Entry 7U05 (electron microscopy, 3.70 A resolution); this record covers chains d and b of the 28 polymer chains in the assembly.

Chain d:
Protein: TRAPP-associated protein TCA17
From: Saccharomyces cerevisiae
UniProtKB: P32613 (TCA17_YEAST); numbering as in UniProt (aligned over 1-152)
Chain sequence (152 residues; row label = number of the first residue in the row):
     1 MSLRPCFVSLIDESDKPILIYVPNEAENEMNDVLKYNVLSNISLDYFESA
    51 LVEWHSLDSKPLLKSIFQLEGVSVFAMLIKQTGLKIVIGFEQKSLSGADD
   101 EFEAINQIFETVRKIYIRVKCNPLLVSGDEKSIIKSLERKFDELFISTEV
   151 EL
Disordered / not traced: 1-2, 25-28, 147-152

Chain b:
Protein: Trafficking protein particle complex II-specific subunit 130
From: Saccharomyces cerevisiae
UniProtKB: Q03660 (TR130_YEAST); residue numbers follow UniProt; this construct covers 1-1102
Chain sequence (1104 residues; row label = number of the first residue in the row):
     1 MDKEIYCGSVPVSYFDPFDLFESLRPEFQQILPLDNIHWKAFDGTVRTVN
    51 RLPIELIPEGRGEADKSNDEQPFIRFLIVNCISIDQYRAKVRPLVRQWLP
   101 NLESVSSSTGEKMIYKPIILLYANSEVVDSNLFKSVSLMEKFGKDFPHVQ
   151 TLEVRSVYRSPKERQEFWNQFSQKIKASVLSIFQKRLTHLQHSLANLQKG
   201 NNFEEQLLTREKLYELYVVFNILEDASLELQKIKKEILRRNMNMPDGKLQ
   251 VPFESSSKSDESLGSIIIEGTLDKFQLHKYFFIRRLRLLKLEDQTLTAFV
   301 GAFQLIKNFIESISIEYRKSVRLLEFKHYFITSMLSYFEFENVSNPLLCE
   351 IKAELLMLKRDNWVQGVMATSGYRLMDKNYPNSDVKYKFDLLKETFVDET
   401 VFQENFLTLTKEILSLFNKCEGKRQRIVDILSIEIGLLYYQGKKYEEAVS
   451 LFLSCYEYYTQTNWNSIGLKILQVFIDSLSHCPKLDVLQIDGESVSASAV
   501 LTNAFLNILKLCKDNDSKEIWWKKFMDLQMKNNIHLMYPLDGLFEVTLNS
   551 KVHLARANVSAIEVNLKSYGFPEDISTKTMRLSLKNMGGDVIVFGASDFL
   601 LKKGENKLILECRDIMYGEFSLLSFEIIVEGITFVKEFPENQDEFIVVPE
   651 IYCKESTKVLVKQAHNLNLGEYALELKSVQSDALESLQVEVEVQKNIGNM
   701 KNLPVSFSMDEIQARKRYNTPFENVRLEYYLLDQITAFDLIIKTSFTKKN
   751 DQGTFGETKKVRIQCYLQLSVSVEDIFKKDIFFFKFLLNSSVREEPVILY
   801 SSELSAPDTRNDYNIRGDYIATTPALITFDGNESFINCYEITANNNFDSK
   851 DIFNLKVRYNTLKEQLDCFITDAVLIEGDVEWFILFEKWKTFWELEILKK
   901 LKYDYDAFKENRIIRLLKTSIDLNKTKSKIRNLCIEKAVLDKILICLNKV
   951 SRGIAVCNTDMDEYVRNLVPKQLTVPVQLPGFEQFFHVQFEQMETSHDAL
  1001 HDTIATIGNSLSYTVIVENLSGQWGQDVIDDGGYIFEILSSNEWLIHGQK
  1051 RCAIKEKRKEFEVHLIPLKKGYLNFPRVEITNINGKSCRVDHSNAFESIL
  1101 IFAA
Disordered / not traced: 1-270, 341-344, 529-532, 697-698, 995-1003
Construct notes: expression tag (1103-1104)

Interface between chain d and chain b:
Contacting residue pairs (52):
  Asp15(d) - Arg426(b)  salt bridge
  Lys16(d) - Gln461(b)  hydrogen bond (side chain-backbone)
  Lys16(d) - Thr462(b)
  Lys16(d) - Asn463(b)
  Pro17(d) - Thr462(b)
  Pro17(d) - Asn463(b)
  Pro17(d) - Trp464(b)  hydrophobic
  Asn31(d) - Asp377(b)  hydrogen bond
  Leu34(d) - Ser466(b)
  Leu34(d) - Ile467(b)  hydrophobic
  Leu34(d) - Lys470(b)
  Asn37(d) - Trp464(b)
  Asn37(d) - Ser466(b)  hydrogen bond
  Asn37(d) - Ile467(b)
  Val38(d) - Ile467(b)  hydrophobic
  Ser40(d) - Trp464(b)
  Asn41(d) - Ile430(b)
  Asn41(d) - Tyr459(b)
  Asn41(d) - Trp464(b)
  Ile42(d) - Ile427(b)  hydrophobic
  Leu44(d) - Arg426(b)
  Leu44(d) - Trp464(b)  hydrophobic
  Asp45(d) - Arg424(b)  salt bridge
  Asp45(d) - Arg426(b)
  Tyr46(d) - Glu354(b)  hydrogen bond
  Tyr46(d) - Arg424(b)  hydrogen bond
  Glu48(d) - Lys423(b)
  Ser49(d) - Glu350(b)  hydrogen bond
  Ser49(d) - Arg424(b)
  Ala50(d) - Val300(b)
  Ala50(d) - Leu347(b)  hydrophobic
  Leu51(d) - Val300(b)
  Leu51(d) - Phe303(b)  hydrophobic
  Leu51(d) - Glu350(b)
  Leu51(d) - Ile351(b)  hydrophobic
  Leu51(d) - Arg424(b)
  Val52(d) - Gln304(b)
  Ser65(d) - Lys307(b)  hydrogen bond (backbone-side chain)
  Ser65(d) - Glu311(b)  hydrogen bond
  Ile66(d) - Lys307(b)
  Gln68(d) - Lys327(b)
  Gln68(d) - Leu358(b)
  Leu69(d) - Met357(b)  hydrophobic
  Leu69(d) - Asp361(b)
  Glu70(d) - Asp361(b)  hydrogen bond (backbone-side chain)
  Glu70(d) - Tyr380(b)
  Glu91(d) - Pro381(b)
  Gln92(d) - Arg318(b)  hydrogen bond (backbone-side chain)
  Lys93(d) - Arg318(b)
  Leu95(d) - Ile315(b)
  Leu95(d) - Arg318(b)
  Gly97(d) - Ile315(b)
Interface residues without a listed pair, chain d (35 interface residues in all): Ile20, Val33, Lys35, Glu53, Gly71, Phe75, Ser96
Interface residues without a listed pair, chain b (35 interface residues in all): Glu316, Lys378, Asn379, Asn465

Summary:
The chain d/chain b interface involves 35 residues from each chain, with 10 hydrogen bonds and 2 salt bridges.
Among the polar pairs are Asp15(d)-Arg426(b), Asp45(d)-Arg424(b) and Lys16(d)-Gln461(b).
Chain d is TRAPP-associated protein TCA17 and chain b is Trafficking protein particle complex II-specific
subunit 130, both from Saccharomyces cerevisiae; the structure, Structure of the yeast TRAPPII-Rab11/Ypt32
complex in the closed/closed state (composite structure), was determined by electron microscopy together with
7U06 from the same study.
